Entry 7F41 (X-ray diffraction, 1.40 A resolution); this record covers chains A and B.

# Chain A (and B)
Molecule: Protein mono-ADP-ribosyltransferase PARP15
From: Homo sapiens
Notes: EC 2.4.2.-; chain B of this document is another copy of the same molecule, construct and numbering; everything in this record applies to it too
UniProt: Q460N3 (PAR15_HUMAN); numbering as in UniProt (aligned over 481-678)
Sequence (198 residues; each row starts with the number of its first residue):
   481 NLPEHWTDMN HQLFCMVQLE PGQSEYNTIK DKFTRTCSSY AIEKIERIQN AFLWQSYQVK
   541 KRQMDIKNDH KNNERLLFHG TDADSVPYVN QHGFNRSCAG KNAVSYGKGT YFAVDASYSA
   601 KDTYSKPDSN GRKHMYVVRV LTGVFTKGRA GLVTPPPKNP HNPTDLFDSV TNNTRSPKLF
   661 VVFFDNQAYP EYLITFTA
Disordered / not traced: 481 (chain B: 481, 579-584, 609)
Swiss-Prot annotation at these positions:
  - mutagenesis: H559 (H559Y: Abolishes catalytic activity), G560 (G560A: Slightly reduces catalytic activity. Abolishes activity; when associated with Y-559 and C-604), Y604 (Y604C: Reduces catalytic activity 20-fold. Abolishes activity; when associated with Y-559 and A-560)

# Chain A / chain B interface
Contacting residue pairs - 37 pairs, chain A then chain B:
  F532(A) with Q543(B), hydrogen bond (backbone-side chain)
  Q535(A) with Q543(B), hydrogen bond
  S536(A) with V539(B); Q543(B)
  V539(A) with Q535(B); S536(B); V539(B), hydrophobic
  K540(A) with N666(B)
  Q543(A) with F532(B), hydrogen bond (side chain-backbone); Q535(B), hydrogen bond; S536(B)
  P567(A) with T644(B)
  Y568(A) with T634(B); T644(B); F664(B)
  Q571(A) with T644(B)
  H572(A) with T644(B), hydrogen bond (side chain-backbone)
  N575(A) with R576(B), hydrogen bond; T634(B); F664(B)
  R576(A) with N575(B), hydrogen bond; R576(B); S577(B), hydrogen bond; D665(B), salt bridge
  S577(A) with R576(B), hydrogen bond
  C578(A) with V633(B), hydrophobic
  V633(A) with S577(B)
  T634(A) with N575(B)
  T644(A) with P567(B); Y568(B); H572(B), hydrogen bond (backbone-side chain)
  F664(A) with Y568(B); N575(B); D665(B)
  D665(A) with R576(B), salt bridge; F664(B); D665(B), hydrogen bond (backbone-side chain)
Other interface residues (no listed pair), chain A (22 interface residues in all): L493, I546, L646
Other interface residues (no listed pair), chain B (22 interface residues in all): L493, I546, Q571, C578, L646

# Overview
The chain A/chain B interface involves 22 residues from each chain; the contacts include 11 hydrogen bonds and
2 salt bridges. Polar contacts include R576(A)-D665(B), F532(A)-Q543(B) and Q535(A)-Q543(B). Curated
annotation (UniProt) lists 3 mutagenesis sites on chain A.
Both chains are Protein mono-ADP-ribosyltransferase PARP15 (Homo sapiens). Entry 7F41 (PARP15 catalytic domain
in complex with 3-AMINOBENZAMIDE) was determined by X-ray diffraction, deposited together with 7F43.
